PDB entry 7PKQ | electron microscopy, 4.20 A resolution (low resolution: residue-level contacts below are approximate; hydrogen-bond / salt-bridge calls are withheld) | chains p and 2 of the 44 polymer chains in the assembly

[Chain p]
Molecule: bS16m
Organism: Chlamydomonas reinhardtii
UniProtKB: A0A2K3D9S4 (A0A2K3D9S4_CHLRE); residues 1-88 here = UniProt positions 1-88
Amino-acid sequence (88 residues; numbered 1 to 88; the number before each row is that of its first residue):
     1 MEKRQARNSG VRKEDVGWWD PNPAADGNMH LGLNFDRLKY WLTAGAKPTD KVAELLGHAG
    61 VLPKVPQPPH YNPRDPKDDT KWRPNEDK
Unresolved in the structure: 80-88

[Chain 2]
Molecule: S2 rRNA
Organism: Chlamydomonas reinhardtii
Sequence (213 nucleotides; each row starts with the number of its first residue):
     5 UGCUAGGUGA CCCAAUACGG GCAUCGGGCA AAACUCGCGU AGGAUUAGCG AGCUGGGUCG
    65 CUUUUUUUUU UCAGCGGCCC AUGGCUUAUC CUUAGCCUGU CUUAACGGUA CUAGGCCACG
   125 GUGGCACUGA AAAGGGGCCA CGGUUCUUAU GAACCCAGCA GUGUUGAAUU UUGGACAAUC
   185 GCUUGAACGG CGGAUCCAGA UGCUGCUUAC AAA
Sequence notes: conflict U66 (G7362 in 12503), U67 (A7363 in 12503), U68 (C7364 in 12503), U69 (G7365 in 12503), U70 (C7366 in 12503), U71 (C7367 in 12503), U72 (A7368 in 12503), U73 (A7369 in 12503), U75 (A7371 in 12503)

[How chain p and chain 2 interact]
Contacting residue pairs - 30 pairs, chain p then chain 2:
  Lys3(p) with G185(2); C186(2)
  Gln5(p) with C120(2)
  Arg7(p) with U183(2)
  Asn8(p) with G118(2)
  Ser9(p) with G118(2); G119(2)
  Gly10(p) with G118(2); G119(2)
  Arg12(p) with A34(2); A35(2)
  Tyr40(p) with C33(2)
  Thr43(p) with G32(2)
  Ala44(p) with G32(2); C33(2)
  Gly45(p) with U8(2); G32(2)
  Thr49(p) with C184(2); G185(2)
  Lys51(p) with A182(2); U183(2)
  Pro69(p) with A190(2); A191(2)
  Tyr71(p) with C192(2)
  Asn72(p) with A191(2); C192(2)
  Arg74(p) with C192(2)
  Asp78(p) with C180(2); A181(2)
  Asp79(p) with A181(2)
Interface residues without a listed pair, chain p (23 interface residues in all): Arg4, Lys47, Asp50, His70
Interface residues without a listed pair, chain 2 (19 interface residues in all): C7

[In short]
Chain p and chain 2 form an interface of 23 and 19 residues respectively.
Chain p is bS16m and chain 2 is S2 rRNA, both from Chlamydomonas reinhardtii; the structure, Small subunit of
the Chlamydomonas reinhardtii mitoribosome, was determined by electron microscopy.
